Entry 9DMS (electron microscopy, 1.92 A resolution); this record covers chains A and F of the 7 polymer chains in the assembly.

# Chain A
Molecule: Acetylcholine receptor subunit alpha
Source organism: Homo sapiens
UniProt: P02708 (ACHA_HUMAN); residues -19 to 437 here correspond to UniProt positions 1-457 (UniProt number = residue number + 20)
Sequence (457 residues; row label = number of the first residue in the row; numbers below 1 keep their minus sign (Met-19 is residue -19)):
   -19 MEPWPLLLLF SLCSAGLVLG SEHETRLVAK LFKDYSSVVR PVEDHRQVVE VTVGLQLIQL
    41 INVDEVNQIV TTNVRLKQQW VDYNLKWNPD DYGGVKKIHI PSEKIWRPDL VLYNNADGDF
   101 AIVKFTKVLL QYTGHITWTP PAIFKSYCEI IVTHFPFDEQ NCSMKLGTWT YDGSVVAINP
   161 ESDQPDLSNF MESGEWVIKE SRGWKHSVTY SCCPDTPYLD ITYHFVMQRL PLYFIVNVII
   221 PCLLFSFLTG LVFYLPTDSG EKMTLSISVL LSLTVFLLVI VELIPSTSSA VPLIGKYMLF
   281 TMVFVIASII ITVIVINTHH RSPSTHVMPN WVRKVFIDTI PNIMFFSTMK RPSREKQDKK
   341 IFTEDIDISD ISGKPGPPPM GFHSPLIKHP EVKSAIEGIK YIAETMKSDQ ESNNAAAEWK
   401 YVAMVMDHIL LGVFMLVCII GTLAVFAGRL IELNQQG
Disordered / not traced: -19 to 0, 330-367
Disulfide bonds: Cys128-Cys142
Covalently attached groups: glycan linked to Asn141
Curated features (UniProtKB/Swiss-Prot):
  - glycosylation: Asn141 (N-linked (GlcNAc...) asparagine)

# Chain F
Molecule: Fab6 heavy chain
Source organism: Homo sapiens
Sequence (290 residues; row label = number of the first residue in the row):
     1 MDSKGSSQKG SRLLLLLVVS NLLLCQGVVS AEVQLLESGG GLVQPGGSLR LSCAASGFTF
    61 SDYAMNWVRQ APGRGLEWVS SFSNSGGTTY YTDSVKGRFT ISRDYSRNTL YLQMNNLRAE
   121 DTAVYYCAKA LTRFYGGNIY NFDFWGQGTL VTVSSASTKG PSVFPLAPSS KSTSGGTAAL
   181 GCLVKDYFPE PVTVSWNSGA LTSGVHTFPA VLQSSGLYSL SSVVTVPSSS LGTQTYICNV
   241 NHKPSNTKVD KKVEPKSCGS DYKDHDGDYK DHDIDYKDDD DKHHHHHHHH
Disordered / not traced: 1-31, 170-175, 256-290
Disulfide bonds: Cys53-Cys127, Cys182-Cys238

# How chain A and chain F interact
Pairs across the interface (8; chain A residue first):
  Glu2(A) - Asn138(F)
  Thr5(A) - Phe134(F)
  Arg6(A) - Ile139(F)
  Ala9(A) - Leu131(F)
  Ala9(A) - Thr132(F)
  Ala9(A) - Ile139(F)  hydrophobic
  Lys10(A) - Ile139(F)
  Lys13(A) - Leu131(F)
Interface residues without a listed pair, chain F (6 interface residues in all): Asp143

# In short
Chain A and chain F each contribute 6 residues to their interface.
Here chain A is Acetylcholine receptor subunit alpha and chain F is Fab6 heavy chain, both from Homo sapiens.
Entry 9DMS (Human muscle nAChR with fab6-bound) was determined by electron microscopy (same publication as
9DMG, 9DMH, 9DMJ, 9DMK, 9DML, 9DMQ and 9DMT).
